Entry 3KUO (X-ray diffraction, 1.26 A resolution); this record covers chain A.

[Chain A]
Molecule: Dehaloperoxidase A
Organism: Amphitrite ornata
UniProtKB: Q9NAV8 (Q9NAV8_9ANNE); residues 1-137 here correspond to UniProt positions 2-138 (UniProt number = residue number + 1)
Amino-acid sequence (137 residues; row label = number of the first residue in the row):
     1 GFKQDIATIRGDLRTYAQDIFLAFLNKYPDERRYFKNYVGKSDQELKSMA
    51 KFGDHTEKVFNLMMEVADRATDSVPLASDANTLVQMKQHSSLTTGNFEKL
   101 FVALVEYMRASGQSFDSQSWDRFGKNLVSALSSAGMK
Construct notes: conflict Ser73 (Cys74 in Q9NAV8)
Ion coordination: heme Fe near His89 (its only coordinating residue here)
Ligand contacts:
  - cyanide ion (CYN): Phe21, Phe35, His55, Val59, His89
  - heme (HEM): Phe24, Glu31, Tyr34, Phe35, Lys51, His55, Lys58, Val59, Leu62, Met63, Leu83, Met86, Gln88, His89, Leu92, Asn96, Phe97, Leu100, Phe101, Leu127

[Summary]
Bound to chain A: heme and cyanide ion.
Chain A is Dehaloperoxidase A (Amphitrite ornata); the structure, X-ray structure of the metcyano form of
dehaloperoxidase from amphitrite ornata: evidence for photoreductive lysis of ..., was determined by X-ray
diffraction together with 3KUN from the same study.
